Entry 5TUQ (X-ray diffraction, 2.71 A resolution); this record covers chains A and B.

# Chain A
Protein: HIV-1 reverse transcriptase
Source organism: Human immunodeficiency virus type 1 group M subtype B (isolate BH10)
Notes: EC 3.4.23.16, 2.7.7.49, 2.7.7.7, 3.1.26.13, 3.1.13.2; fragment: p66 domain residues 600-1154
Reference sequence: P03366 (POL_HV1B1); residues 1-555 here correspond to UniProt positions 600-1154 (UniProt number = residue number + 599)
Amino-acid sequence (557 residues; numbered -1 to 555; the number before each row is that of its first residue; numbers below 1 keep their minus sign (Met-1 is residue -1)):
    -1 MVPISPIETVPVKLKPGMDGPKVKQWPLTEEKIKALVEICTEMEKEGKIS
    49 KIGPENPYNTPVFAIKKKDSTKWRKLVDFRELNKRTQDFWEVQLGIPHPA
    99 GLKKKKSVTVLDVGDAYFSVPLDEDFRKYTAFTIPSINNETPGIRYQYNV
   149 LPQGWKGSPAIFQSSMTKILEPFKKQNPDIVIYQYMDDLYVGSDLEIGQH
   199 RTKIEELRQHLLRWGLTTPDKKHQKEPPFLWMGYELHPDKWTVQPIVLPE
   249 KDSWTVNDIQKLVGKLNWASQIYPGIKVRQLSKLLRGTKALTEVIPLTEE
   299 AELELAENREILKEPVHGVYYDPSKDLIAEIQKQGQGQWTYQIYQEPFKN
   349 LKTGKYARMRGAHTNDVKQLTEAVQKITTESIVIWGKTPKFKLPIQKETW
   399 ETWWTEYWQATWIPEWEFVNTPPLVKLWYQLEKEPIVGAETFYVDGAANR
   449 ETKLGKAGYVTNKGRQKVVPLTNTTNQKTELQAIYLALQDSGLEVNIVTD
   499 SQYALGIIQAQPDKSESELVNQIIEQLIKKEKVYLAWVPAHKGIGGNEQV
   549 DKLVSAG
Not modelled in the structure: -1, 555
Sequence notes: initiating methionine (-1); expression tag (0); engineered mutation Ser280 (Cys879 in P03366)
Ion coordination: Mg2+: Asp443, Asp549
Residues lining bound ligands: J63 (1-[(benzyloxy)methyl]-6-(cyclohexylmethyl)-3-hydroxy-5-(propan-2-yl)pyrimidine-2,4(1H,3H)-dione): Pro95, Leu100, Lys101, Lys102, Lys103, Lys104, Ser105, Val106, Val179, Tyr181, Tyr188, Val189, Gly190, Pro225, Phe227, Trp229, Leu234, His235, Pro236, Tyr318
Curated features (UniProtKB/Swiss-Prot):
  - region: Phe227 to His235 (RT 'primer grip')
  - motif: Trp398 to Trp414 (Tryptophan repeat motif)
  - binding site (Mg(2+)): Asp110, Asp185, Asp186, Asp443, Glu478, Asp498, Asp549
  - site: Trp401 (Essential for RT p66/p51 heterodimerization), Trp414 (Essential for RT p66/p51 heterodimerization), Phe440, Tyr441 (Cleavage)
What the authors report for this chain:
  - binding site for J63: Lys101
  - mutagenesis - K103N, Y181C: abolished binding to J63

# Chain B
Protein: HIV-1 reverse transcriptase
Source organism: Human immunodeficiency virus type 1 group M subtype B (isolate BH10)
Notes: EC 3.4.23.16, 2.7.7.49, 2.7.7.7, 3.1.26.13, 3.1.13.2; fragment: p51 domain residues 600-1027
Reference sequence: P03366 (POL_HV1B1); residues 1-428 here correspond to UniProt positions 600-1027 (UniProt number = residue number + 599)
Amino-acid sequence (429 residues; each row starts with the number of its first residue; numbering starts at 0):
     0 GPISPIETVPVKLKPGMDGPKVKQWPLTEEKIKALVEICTEMEKEGKISK
    50 IGPENPYNTPVFAIKKKDSTKWRKLVDFRELNKRTQDFWEVQLGIPHPAG
   100 LKKKKSVTVLDVGDAYFSVPLDEDFRKYTAFTIPSINNETPGIRYQYNVL
   150 PQGWKGSPAIFQSSMTKILEPFKKQNPDIVIYQYMDDLYVGSDLEIGQHR
   200 TKIEELRQHLLRWGLTTPDKKHQKEPPFLWMGYELHPDKWTVQPIVLPEK
   250 DSWTVNDIQKLVGKLNWASQIYPGIKVRQLSKLLRGTKALTEVIPLTEEA
   300 ELELAENREILKEPVHGVYYDPSKDLIAEIQKQGQGQWTYQIYQEPFKNL
   350 KTGKYARMRGAHTNDVKQLTEAVQKITTESIVIWGKTPKFKLPIQKETWE
   400 TWWTEYWQATWIPEWEFVNTPPLVKLWYQ
Not modelled in the structure: 0-4, 88-93, 214-226
Sequence notes: expression tag (0); engineered mutation Ser280 (Cys879 in P03366)
Curated features (UniProtKB/Swiss-Prot):
  - region: Phe227 to His235 (RT 'primer grip')
  - motif: Trp398 to Trp414 (Tryptophan repeat motif)
  - binding site (Mg(2+)): Asp110, Asp185, Asp186
  - site (Essential for RT p66/p51 heterodimerization): Trp401, Trp414

# Interface between chain A and chain B
Contacting residue pairs - 110 pairs, chain A then chain B:
  Val8(A) - Glu53(B)
  Pro9(A) - Glu53(B)
  Gln85(A) - Glu53(B)  hydrogen bond (side chain-backbone)
  Asp86(A) - Lys20(B)
  Asp86(A) - Glu53(B)
  Asp86(A) - Pro55(B)
  Phe87(A) - Pro52(B)
  Phe87(A) - Glu53(B)
  Trp88(A) - Pro52(B)  hydrogen bond (backbone-backbone)
  Trp88(A) - Asn54(B)
  Trp88(A) - Pro55(B)
  Trp88(A) - Asn57(B)
  Trp88(A) - Thr131(B)
  Trp88(A) - Arg143(B)
  Gly93(A) - Asn137(B)
  Ile94(A) - Asn137(B)
  Pro95(A) - Asn136(B)
  Pro95(A) - Asn137(B)
  His96(A) - Asn136(B)  hydrogen bond (backbone-side chain)
  Gly99(A) - Asn136(B)
  Gly99(A) - Glu138(B)
  Leu100(A) - Glu138(B)
  Lys101(A) - Glu138(B)  salt bridge
  Ala158(A) - Pro52(B)  hydrophobic
  Ser162(A) - Pro52(B)
  Thr165(A) - Pro140(B)
  Ile180(A) - Glu138(B)
  Tyr181(A) - Asn137(B)
  Tyr181(A) - Glu138(B)
  Met357(A) - Gln394(B)
  Glu370(A) - Gln394(B)  hydrogen bond
  Gln373(A) - Thr397(B)  hydrogen bond
  Gln373(A) - Thr400(B)
  Gln373(A) - Trp401(B)  hydrogen bond
  Thr376(A) - Thr400(B)
  Thr376(A) - Trp401(B)
  Thr377(A) - Thr400(B)
  Ile380(A) - Pro25(B)  hydrophobic
  Ile380(A) - Leu26(B)
  Ile380(A) - Thr27(B)
  Val381(A) - Pro25(B)  hydrophobic
  Val381(A) - Ile135(B)
  Val381(A) - Asn136(B)  hydrogen bond (backbone-backbone)
  Ile382(A) - Ile135(B)
  Ile382(A) - Asn136(B)
  Trp383(A) - Ile135(B)
  Gly384(A) - Thr27(B)
  Gly384(A) - Glu28(B)  hydrogen bond (backbone-backbone)
  Gly384(A) - Ile135(B)
  Trp402(A) - Lys331(B)  hydrogen bond (backbone-side chain)
  Trp402(A) - Asp364(B)
  Tyr405(A) - Lys331(B)  hydrogen bond (backbone-side chain)
  Trp406(A) - Lys331(B)
  Trp406(A) - Val417(B)
  Trp406(A) - Asn418(B)
  Trp406(A) - Thr419(B)
  Trp406(A) - Pro420(B)
  Trp406(A) - Pro421(B)
  Gln407(A) - Lys331(B)  hydrogen bond (backbone-side chain)
  Gln407(A) - Pro392(B)
  Gln407(A) - Ile393(B)
  Gln407(A) - Gln394(B)
  Gln407(A) - Val417(B)  hydrogen bond (side chain-backbone)
  Gln407(A) - Asn418(B)
  Ala408(A) - Trp337(B)  hydrophobic
  Ala408(A) - Asp364(B)
  Ala408(A) - Pro392(B)  hydrogen bond (backbone-backbone)
  Ala408(A) - Ile393(B)
  Thr409(A) - Asp364(B)
  Trp410(A) - Thr362(B)
  Trp410(A) - Asn363(B)
  Trp410(A) - Val365(B)  hydrophobic
  Trp410(A) - Trp401(B)
  Trp410(A) - Tyr405(B)
  Pro412(A) - Trp401(B)
  Pro433(A) - Asn255(B)
  Pro433(A) - Leu289(B)  hydrophobic
  Pro433(A) - Thr290(B)
  Ile434(A) - Thr290(B)
  Thr439(A) - Ala288(B)
  Thr439(A) - Leu289(B)  hydrogen bond (side chain-backbone)
  Tyr441(A) - Val254(B)
  Tyr441(A) - Gln258(B)
  Tyr441(A) - Thr286(B)
  Tyr441(A) - Lys287(B)  hydrogen bond (side chain-backbone)
  Thr459(A) - Thr286(B)  hydrogen bond (backbone-side chain)
  Asn460(A) - Thr286(B)
  Asn460(A) - Lys287(B)
  Asn460(A) - Ala288(B)
  Asn494(A) - Leu289(B)
  Val496(A) - Gln258(B)
  Val496(A) - Leu289(B)  hydrophobic
  Leu503(A) - Leu422(B)  hydrophobic
  Gly504(A) - Pro420(B)
  Gln507(A) - Pro420(B)
  Tyr532(A) - Asn255(B)  hydrogen bond
  Tyr532(A) - Leu289(B)  hydrophobic
  Trp535(A) - Leu422(B)  hydrophobic
  Trp535(A) - Trp426(B)  hydrophobic
  Val536(A) - Gln258(B)
  Pro537(A) - Asn265(B)
  Lys540(A) - Asn265(B)
  Lys540(A) - Ser280(B)  hydrogen bond (backbone-side chain)
  Gly541(A) - Ser280(B)
  Ile542(A) - Leu283(B)  hydrophobic
  Gly543(A) - Leu283(B)  hydrogen bond (backbone-backbone)
  Gly543(A) - Gly285(B)
  Gly544(A) - Gly285(B)  hydrogen bond (backbone-backbone)
  Gly544(A) - Thr286(B)
  Gln547(A) - Thr286(B)
Also at the interface, not in a pair above, chain A (66 interface residues in all): Val90, Ile159, Gln161, Thr369, Thr386, Val435, Val458, Ala508, Ala534
Also at the interface, not in a pair above, chain B (56 interface residues in all): Val21, Val261, Gly262, Arg284, His361, Leu368, Glu396

# In short
66 residues of chain A face 56 of chain B across their interface; the contacts include 20 hydrogen bonds and 1
salt bridge. Among the polar pairs are Lys101(A)-Glu138(B), Gln85(A)-Glu53(B) and His96(A)-Asn136(B). The
paper reports a binding site for J63 at Lys101(A); K103N and Y181C of chain A abolish binding to J63.
Here chain A is HIV-1 reverse transcriptase and chain B is HIV-1 reverse transcriptase, both from Human
immunodeficiency virus type 1 group M subtype B (isolate BH10). Entry 5TUQ (Crystal Structure of a
6-Cyclohexylmethyl-3-hydroxypyrimidine-2,4-dione Inhibitor in Complex with HIV Reverse Transcriptase) was
determined by X-ray diffraction.
